PDB entry 4TUP | X-ray diffraction, 1.80 A resolution | chains A and P of the 4 polymer chains in the assembly

[Chain A]
Molecule: DNA polymerase beta
From: Homo sapiens
Notes: EC 2.7.7.7, 4.2.99.-
UniProtKB: P06746 (DPOLB_HUMAN); the construct lacks a stretch of the UniProt sequence, so the offset changes along the chain: 7-204 = UniProt 7-204; 205-242 = UniProt 207-244; 243-332 = UniProt 246-335
Sequence (329 residues; row label = number of the first residue in the row; a row labelled like 204A-204B holds insertion residues (204A, then the next letters in order)):
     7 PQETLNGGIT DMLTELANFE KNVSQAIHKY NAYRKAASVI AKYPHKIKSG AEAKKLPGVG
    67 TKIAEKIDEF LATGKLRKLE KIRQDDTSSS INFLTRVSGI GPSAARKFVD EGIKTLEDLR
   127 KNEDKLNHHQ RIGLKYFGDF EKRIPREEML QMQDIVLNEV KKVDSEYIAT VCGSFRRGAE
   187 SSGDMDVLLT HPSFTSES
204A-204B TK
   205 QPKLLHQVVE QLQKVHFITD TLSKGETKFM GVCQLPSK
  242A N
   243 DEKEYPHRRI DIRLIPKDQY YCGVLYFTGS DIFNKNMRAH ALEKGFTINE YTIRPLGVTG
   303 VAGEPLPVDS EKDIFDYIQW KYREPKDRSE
Disordered / not traced: 204A-204B, 242A
Swiss-Prot annotation at these positions:
  - region: Arg183 to Asp192 (DNA-binding)
  - active site: Lys72 (Nucleophile)
  - binding site (K(+)): Lys60, Leu62, Val65, Thr101, Val103, Ile106
  - binding site (Na(+)): Lys60, Leu62, Val65, Thr101, Val103, Ile106
  - binding site (dATP): Arg149, Ser180, Arg183, Gly189, Asp190
  - binding site (dCTP): Arg149, Ser180, Arg183, Gly189, Asp190
  - binding site (dGTP): Arg149, Ser180, Arg183, Gly189, Asp190, Asp192
  - binding site (dTTP): Arg149, Ser180, Arg183, Gly189, Asp190
  - binding site (Mg(2+)): Asp190, Asp192, Asp253
  - modified residue: Lys72 (N6-acetyllysine), Arg83 (Omega-N-methylarginine), Arg152 (Omega-N-methylarginine)
  - cross-link (Glycyl lysine isopeptide (Lys-Gly)): Lys41 (interchain with G-Cter in ubiquitin), Lys61 (interchain with G-Cter in ubiquitin), Lys81 (interchain with G-Cter in ubiquitin)

[Chain P]
Molecule: 10-nt DNA strand
Sequence (10 nucleotides; row label = number of the first residue in the row):
     1 GGTGATGGGC

[Chain A / chain P interface]
Residue-residue contacts - 16 pairs, chain A then chain P:
  Val103(A) - DG9(P)  phosphate contact
  Ser104(A) - DG9(P)  phosphate contact
  Gly105(A) - DG8(P)  sugar contact
  Gly105(A) - DG9(P)  hydrogen bond to the phosphate
  Ile106(A) - DG9(P)  phosphate contact
  Gly107(A) - DG8(P)  hydrogen bond to the phosphate
  Pro108(A) - DG8(P)  phosphate contact
  Ser109(A) - DG7(P)  phosphate contact
  Ser109(A) - DG8(P)  hydrogen bond to the phosphate
  Ala110(A) - DG8(P)  hydrogen bond to the phosphate
  His135(A) - DG9(P)  sugar contact
  Lys232(A) - DG9(P)  base contact
  Met234(A) - DG9(P)  phosphate contact
  Arg251(A) - DC10(P)  salt bridge to the phosphate
  Asp253(A) - DC10(P)  sugar contact
  Arg255(A) - DC10(P)  phosphate contact

[Summary]
14 residues of chain A face 4 of chain P across their interface; the contacts include 4 hydrogen bonds and 1
salt bridge. Among the polar pairs are Gly105(A)-DG9(P), Gly107(A)-DG8(P) and Ser109(A)-DG8(P).
Here chain A is DNA polymerase beta (Homo sapiens) and chain P is a 10-nt DNA strand. Entry 4TUP (Structure of
human DNA polymerase beta complexed with GG as the template (GG0b) in a 1-nucleotide ...) was determined by
X-ray diffraction (same publication as 4TUQ, 4TUR and 4TUS).
